8JEK - chains B and C of the 3 polymer chains in the assembly; structure by electron microscopy, 2.70 A resolution.

[Chain B]
Name: Fructose dehydrogenase small subunit
Source organism: Gluconobacter japonicus
UniProt: M1VB40 (FDHS_GLUJA); residue numbers follow UniProt; this construct covers 1-183
Amino-acid sequence (183 residues; row label = number of the first residue in the row):
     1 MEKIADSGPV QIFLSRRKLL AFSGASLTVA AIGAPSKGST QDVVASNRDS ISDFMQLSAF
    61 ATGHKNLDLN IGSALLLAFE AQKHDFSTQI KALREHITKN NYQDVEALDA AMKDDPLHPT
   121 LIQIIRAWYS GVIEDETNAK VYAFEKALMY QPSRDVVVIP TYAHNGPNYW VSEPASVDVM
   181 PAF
Disordered / not traced: 1-47

[Chain C]
Name: Fructose dehydrogenase cytochrome subunit
Source organism: Gluconobacter japonicus
UniProt: M1V1V5 (FDHC_GLUJA); residues 1-486 here = UniProt positions 1-486
Amino-acid sequence (486 residues; each row starts with the number of its first residue):
     1 MRYFRPLSAT AMTTVLLLAG TNVRAQPTEP TPASAHRPSI SRGHYLAIAA DCAACHTNGR
    61 DGQFLAGGYA ISSPMGNIYS TNITPSKTHG IGNYTLEQFS KALRHGIRAD GAQLYPAMPY
   121 DAYNRLTDED VKSLYAYIMT EVKPVDAPSP KTQLPFPFSI RASLGIWKIA ARIEGKPYVF
   181 DHTHNDDWNR GRYLVDELAH CGECHTPRNF LLAPNQSAYL AGADIGSWRA PNITNAPQSG
   241 IGSWSDQDLF QYLKTGKTAH ARAAGPMAEA IEHSLQYLPD ADISAIVTYL RSVPAKAESG
   301 QTVANFEHAG RPSSYSVANA NSRRSNSTLT KTTDGAALYE AVCASCHQSD GKGSKDGYYP
   361 SLVGNTTTGQ LNPNDLIASI LYGVDRTTDN HEILMPAFGP DSLVQPLTDE QIATIADYVL
   421 SHFGNAQATV SADAVKQVRA GGKQVPLAKL ASPGVMLLLG TGGILGAILV VAGLWWLISR
   481 RKKRSA
Disordered / not traced: 1-39, 453-486
Covalently attached groups: heme c (HEC) linked to Cys-201, Cys-343
Bound ions: heme c Fe site 1 near His-56 (its only coordinating residue here); heme c Fe site 2 near His-205 (its only coordinating residue here); heme c Fe site 3 near His-347 (its only coordinating residue here)
Small-molecule neighbours:
  - heme c (HEC), molecule 1: Ala-47, Ala-50, Asp-51, Cys-52, Cys-55, His-56, Ile-71, Ile-78, Tyr-79, Ser-80, Thr-81, Ile-83, Ile-91, Tyr-94, Phe-99, Ala-102, Leu-103, Arg-108, Gln-113, Leu-114, Tyr-115, Pro-116, Ala-117, Met-118, Pro-119, Tyr-123, Arg-161, His-200
  - heme c (HEC), molecule 2: Val-195, Ala-199, His-200, Cys-204, His-205, Ile-225, Trp-228, Arg-229, Ala-230, Pro-231, Ile-233, Ile-241, Trp-244, Leu-249, Tyr-252, Leu-253, Arg-262, Ala-263, Ala-264, Pro-266, Met-267, Ala-270, Ile-286, Leu-290, Asn-305, Thr-366, Thr-367, Gln-370, Asp-375
  - heme c (HEC), molecule 3: Lys-257, His-260, Ala-261, Arg-262, Val-342, Cys-346, His-347, Tyr-358, Tyr-359, Pro-360, Leu-362, Asn-365, Thr-366, Thr-367, Thr-368, Leu-376, Ser-379, Ile-380, Val-384, Arg-386, Ile-393, Leu-394, Met-395, Pro-396, Phe-398, Ile-415, Val-419
  - ubiquinone-10 (U10): Cys-55, Tyr-69, Ser-73, Met-75, Ile-78, Pro-116, Pro-157, Phe-158, Ser-163, Leu-164, Ile-166, Trp-167, Glu-203, Cys-204, Arg-208, Leu-211, Leu-212, Ile-225, Trp-228, Ala-264, Gly-265, Pro-266, Ala-268, Glu-269, Tyr-382, Gly-383, Val-384, Asp-385, Leu-447
Curated features (UniProtKB/Swiss-Prot):
  - binding site (heme c): Cys-52, Cys-55, His-56, Cys-201, Cys-204, His-205, Cys-343, Cys-346, His-347

[Interface between chain B and chain C]
Residue-residue contacts (22; chain B residue first):
  Asn-138(B) with Arg-324(C), hydrogen bond (backbone-side chain)
  Ala-139(B) with Arg-324(C), hydrogen bond (backbone-side chain)
  Lys-140(B) with Asn-321(C)
  Val-141(B) with Val-317(C); Ala-318(C); Asn-321(C), hydrogen bond (backbone-side chain)
  Tyr-142(B) with Val-317(C); Ala-318(C), hydrophobic
  Thr-161(B) with Ser-345(C), hydrogen bond (backbone-side chain)
  Tyr-162(B) with Tyr-315(C); Glu-340(C), hydrogen bond; Ala-344(C); Ser-345(C)
  Ala-163(B) with Ser-345(C), hydrogen bond (backbone-backbone); Gln-348(C)
  Asn-165(B) with Ser-354(C); Lys-355(C); Asp-356(C)
  Gly-166(B) with Ser-354(C); Asp-356(C), hydrogen bond (backbone-side chain)
  Pro-167(B) with Tyr-358(C); Tyr-359(C)
Also at the interface, not in a pair above, chain B (15 interface residues in all): Ala-74, Ala-143, Phe-144, Glu-145
Also at the interface, not in a pair above, chain C (15 interface residues in all): Ser-349

[Summary]
The chain B/chain C interface involves 15 residues from each chain, with 7 hydrogen bonds. Polar pairs include
Asn-138(B)/Arg-324(C), Ala-139(B)/Arg-324(C) and Val-141(B)/Asn-321(C). Ligands of chain C: heme c and
ubiquinone-10. Heme c is covalently linked to Cys-201(C) and Cys-343(C).
Here chain B is Fructose dehydrogenase small subunit and chain C is Fructose dehydrogenase cytochrome subunit,
both from Gluconobacter japonicus. Entry 8JEK (Cryo-EM Structure of K-ferricyanide Oxidized Membrane-bound
Fructose Dehydrogenase from Gluconobacter japonicus) was determined by electron microscopy together with 8JEJ,
7WSQ and 7W2J from the same study.
